Entry 1OHH (X-ray diffraction, 2.80 A resolution); this record covers chains G and H of the 8 polymer chains in the assembly.

[Chain G]
Name: ATP synthase subunit gamma, mitochondrial
Source organism: Bos taurus
UniProtKB: P05631 (ATPG_BOVIN); residues 1-272 here correspond to UniProt positions 26-297 (UniProt number = residue number + 25)
Sequence (272 residues; row label = number of the first residue in the row):
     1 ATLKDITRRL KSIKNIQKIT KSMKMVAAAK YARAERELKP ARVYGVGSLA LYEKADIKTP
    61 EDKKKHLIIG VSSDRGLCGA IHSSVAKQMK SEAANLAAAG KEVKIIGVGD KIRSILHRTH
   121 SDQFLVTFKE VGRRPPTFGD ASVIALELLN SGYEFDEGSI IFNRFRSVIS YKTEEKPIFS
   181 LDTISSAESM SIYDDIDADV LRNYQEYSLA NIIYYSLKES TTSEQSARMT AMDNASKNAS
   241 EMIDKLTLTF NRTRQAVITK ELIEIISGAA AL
Not modelled in the structure: 31-76, 89-220
Swiss-Prot annotation at these positions:
  - modified residue: K14 (N6-acetyllysine), K24 (N6-succinyllysine), K30 (N6-acetyllysine), K90 (N6-acetyllysine), S121 (Phosphoserine), K129 (N6-acetyllysine), K172 (N6-acetyllysine), K245 (N6-succinyllysine)

[Chain H]
Name: ATPase inhibitor, mitochondrial
Source organism: Bos taurus
UniProtKB: P01096 (ATIF1_BOVIN); residues 1-84 here correspond to UniProt positions 26-109 (UniProt number = residue number + 25)
Sequence (84 residues; row label = number of the first residue in the row):
     1 GSESGDNVRS SAGAVRDAGG AFGKREQAEE ERYFRARAKE QLAALKKHHE NEISHHAKEI
    61 ERLQKEIERH KQSIKKLKQS EDDD
Not modelled in the structure: 1-3, 41-84
Swiss-Prot annotation at these positions:
  - region: G1 to Q27 (N-terminal inhibitory region), H49 to E81 (Antiparallel alpha-helical coiled coil region)
  - site (Participates in pH sensing): E26, H49
  - modified residue: K78 (N6-succinyllysine)

[Interface between chain G and chain H]
Contacting residue pairs - 8 pairs, chain G then chain H:
  R8(G) - S10(H)
  R8(G) - S11(H)
  K11(G) - N7(H)  hydrogen bond (backbone-side chain)
  S12(G) - N7(H)
  S12(G) - V8(H)
  N15(G) - S4(H)  hydrogen bond (side chain-backbone)
  N15(G) - N7(H)
  I16(G) - V8(H)  hydrophobic
Also at the interface, not in a pair above, chain H (6 interface residues in all): G5

[Summary]
5 residues of chain G face 6 of chain H across their interface, with 2 hydrogen bonds. Among the polar pairs
are K11(G)-N7(H) and N15(G)-S4(H).
Here chain G is ATP synthase subunit gamma, mitochondrial and chain H is ATPase inhibitor, mitochondrial, both
from Bos taurus. Entry 1OHH (BOVINE MITOCHONDRIAL F1-ATPASE complexed with the inhibitor protein IF1) was
determined by X-ray diffraction.
